8OF4 - chains D and I of the 11 polymer chains in the assembly; structure by electron microscopy, 2.94 A resolution.

# Chain D
Name: Histone H2B
From: Xenopus laevis
Reference sequence: A0A8J0U496 (A0A8J0U496_XENLA); residues -3 to 122 here correspond to UniProt positions 1-126 (UniProt number = residue number + 4)
Chain sequence (126 residues; row label = number of the first residue in the row; numbers below 1 keep their minus sign (Met-3 is residue -3)):
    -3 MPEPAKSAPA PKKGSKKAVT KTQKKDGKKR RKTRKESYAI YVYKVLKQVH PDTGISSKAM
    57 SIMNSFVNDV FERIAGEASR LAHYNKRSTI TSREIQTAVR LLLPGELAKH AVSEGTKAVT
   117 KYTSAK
Disordered / not traced: -3 to 23

# Chain I
Molecule: 145-nt DNA strand
From: Xenopus laevis
Sequence (145 nucleotides; row label = number of the first residue in the row; numbers below 1 keep their minus sign (DA-72 is residue -72)):
   -72 ATCAGAATCC CGGTGCCGAG GCCGCTCAAT TGGTCGTAGA CAGCTCTAGC ACCGCTTAAA
   -12 CGCACGTACG CGCTGTCCCC CGCGTTTTAA CCGCCAAGGG GATTACTCCC TAGTCTCCAG
    48 GCACGTGTCA GATATATACA TCGAT

# How chain D and chain I interact
Contacting residue pairs (16; chain D residue first):
  Arg26(D) with DT-47(I), salt bridge to the phosphate
  Thr29(D) with DT30(I), hydrogen bond to the phosphate
  Arg30(D) with DT-47(I), hydrogen bond to the base; DC-46(I), sugar contact
  Tyr39(D) with DG-53(I), hydrogen bond to the phosphate
  Gly50(D) with DG-53(I), phosphate contact
  Ile51(D) with DA-54(I), sugar contact; DG-53(I), hydrogen bond to the phosphate
  Ser52(D) with DA-54(I), phosphate contact
  Ser53(D) with DA-54(I), hydrogen bond to the phosphate
  Arg83(D) with DG-34(I), phosphate contact; DA-33(I), salt bridge to the phosphate
  Ser84(D) with DA-35(I), hydrogen bond to the phosphate; DG-34(I), hydrogen bond to the phosphate
  Thr85(D) with DA-35(I), phosphate contact; DG-34(I), hydrogen bond to the phosphate
Interface residues without a listed pair, chain D (15 interface residues in all): Arg27, Glu32, Lys43, Lys82
Interface residues without a listed pair, chain I (11 interface residues in all): DG-52, DC-48, DA-45

# Overview
Chain D and chain I form an interface of 15 and 11 residues respectively, with 8 hydrogen bonds and 2 salt
bridges. Polar contacts include Arg30(D)-DT-47(I), Thr29(D)-DT30(I) and Tyr39(D)-DG-53(I).
Chain D is Histone H2B and chain I is a 145-nt DNA strand, both from Xenopus laevis; the structure, Nucleosome
Bound human SIRT6 (Composite), was determined by electron microscopy.
